1KKR - chains A and B; structure by X-ray diffraction, 2.10 A resolution.

[Chain A (and B)]
Name: 3-methylaspartate ammonia-lyase
Source organism: Citrobacter amalonaticus
Notes: EC 4.3.1.2; chain B of this document is another copy of the same molecule, construct and numbering; everything in this record applies to it too
UniProtKB: O66145 (O66145_CITAM); residues 1-413 here = UniProt positions 1-413
Amino-acid sequence (413 residues; numbered 1 to 413; the number before each row is that of its first residue):
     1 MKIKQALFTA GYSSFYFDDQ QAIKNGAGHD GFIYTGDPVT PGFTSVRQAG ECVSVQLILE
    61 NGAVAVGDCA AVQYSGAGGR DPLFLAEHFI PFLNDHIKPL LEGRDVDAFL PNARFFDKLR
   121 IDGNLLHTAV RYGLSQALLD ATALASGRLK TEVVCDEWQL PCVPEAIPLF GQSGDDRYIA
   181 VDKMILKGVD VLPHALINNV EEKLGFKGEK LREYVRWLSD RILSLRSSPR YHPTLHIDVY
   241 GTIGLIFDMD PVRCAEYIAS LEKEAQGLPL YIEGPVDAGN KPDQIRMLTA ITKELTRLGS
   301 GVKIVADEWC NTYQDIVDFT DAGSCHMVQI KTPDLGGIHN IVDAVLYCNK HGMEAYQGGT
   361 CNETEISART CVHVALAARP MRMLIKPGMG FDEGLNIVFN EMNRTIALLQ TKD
Unresolved in the structure: 412-413
Modified positions: Mse1, Mse184, Mse249, Mse287, Mse327, Mse353, Mse381, Mse383, Mse389, Mse402 (selenomethionine; parent Met)
Disulfides: Cys155-Cys162
Ion coordination: Mg2+: Asp238, Glu273, Asp307 (together with (2S,3S)-3-methyl-aspartic acid)
Residues lining bound ligands: (2S,3S)-3-methyl-aspartic acid (2AS): Gln73, Gln172, His194, Asp238, Glu273, Asp307, Gln329, Lys331, Tyr356, Gly359, Thr360, Cys361, Leu384, Mse389
Curated features (UniProtKB/Swiss-Prot):
  - active site: Lys331 (Proton acceptor)
  - binding site ((2S,3S)-3-methyl-L-aspartate): Gln172, Gln329, Thr360, Cys361
  - binding site (Mg(2+)): Asp238, Glu273, Asp307
  - site: His194 (Transition state stabilizer)
What the authors report for this chain:
  - Mg2+ coordination: Asp238, Asp307
  - Mg2+ coordination through a water molecule: Glu308
  - binding site for (2S,3S)-3-methyl-aspartic acid: Gln73, Lys331, Gly359, Leu384, Mse389
  - specificity-determining residues: Phe170, Tyr356, Leu384
  - catalytic residues: Lys331
  - catalytic residues: His194 (proposed by the authors, not directly observed)

[How chain A and chain B interact]
Residue-residue contacts (96):
  Gln5(A) - Thr411(B)  hydrogen bond
  Leu7(A) - Ala407(B)
  Leu7(A) - Leu408(B)  hydrophobic
  Leu7(A) - Thr411(B)
  Thr9(A) - Arg404(B)
  Thr9(A) - Ala407(B)
  Gly11(A) - Asn400(B)
  Tyr12(A) - Lys187(B)  hydrogen bond (side chain-backbone)
  Tyr12(A) - Leu395(B)  hydrophobic
  Tyr12(A) - Asn396(B)
  Tyr12(A) - Phe399(B)  hydrophobic
  Tyr12(A) - Asn400(B)  hydrogen bond (backbone-side chain)
  Ser13(A) - Lys187(B)  hydrogen bond (backbone-side chain)
  Ser13(A) - Asn396(B)
  Ser14(A) - Asp392(B)
  Ser14(A) - Glu393(B)
  Ser14(A) - Asn396(B)  hydrogen bond
  Phe15(A) - Lys187(B)  hydrogen bond (backbone-side chain)
  Phe15(A) - Asp392(B)
  Tyr16(A) - Lys183(B)
  Tyr16(A) - Leu186(B)  hydrophobic
  Tyr16(A) - Lys187(B)
  Tyr16(A) - Asp392(B)  hydrogen bond
  Asp30(A) - Asp182(B)
  Asp30(A) - Arg221(B)  salt bridge
  Gly31(A) - Ile179(B)
  Gly31(A) - Asp182(B)
  Phe32(A) - Ile179(B)
  Phe32(A) - Asp182(B)  hydrogen bond (backbone-side chain)
  Phe32(A) - Lys183(B)
  Ile33(A) - Leu186(B)  hydrophobic
  Ile33(A) - Leu225(B)  hydrophobic
  Ala49(A) - Leu186(B)
  Ala49(A) - Lys187(B)
  Cys52(A) - Asn400(B)  hydrogen bond
  Ser54(A) - Arg404(B)  hydrogen bond
  Gln56(A) - Arg404(B)  hydrogen bond (side chain-backbone)
  Gln56(A) - Leu408(B)
  Ile58(A) - Leu408(B)  hydrophobic
  Ile179(A) - Gly31(B)
  Ile179(A) - Phe32(B)  hydrophobic
  Asp182(A) - Asp30(B)
  Asp182(A) - Gly31(B)
  Asp182(A) - Phe32(B)  hydrogen bond (side chain-backbone)
  Lys183(A) - Tyr16(B)
  Lys183(A) - Phe32(B)
  Leu186(A) - Tyr16(B)  hydrophobic
  Leu186(A) - Phe32(B)  hydrophobic
  Leu186(A) - Ala49(B)
  Lys187(A) - Tyr12(B)  hydrogen bond (backbone-side chain)
  Lys187(A) - Ser13(B)  hydrogen bond (side chain-backbone)
  Lys187(A) - Phe15(B)  hydrogen bond (side chain-backbone)
  Lys187(A) - Tyr16(B)
  Lys187(A) - Ala49(B)
  Arg221(A) - Asp30(B)  salt bridge
  Arg221(A) - Gly31(B)
  Arg221(A) - Phe32(B)
  Glu363(A) - Asn396(B)  hydrogen bond (backbone-side chain)
  Thr364(A) - Asn396(B)
  Glu365(A) - Asn396(B)
  Glu365(A) - Arg404(B)  salt bridge
  Ile366(A) - Arg404(B)
  Arg369(A) - Arg369(B)
  Gly388(A) - Glu393(B)
  Mse389(A) - Glu393(B)  hydrogen bond (backbone-side chain)
  Gly390(A) - Glu393(B)  hydrogen bond (backbone-side chain)
  Asp392(A) - Ser14(B)
  Asp392(A) - Tyr16(B)  hydrogen bond
  Glu393(A) - Ser14(B)
  Glu393(A) - Gly388(B)
  Glu393(A) - Mse389(B)  hydrogen bond (side chain-backbone)
  Glu393(A) - Gly390(B)  hydrogen bond (side chain-backbone)
  Glu393(A) - Phe391(B)
  Glu393(A) - Glu393(B)
  Leu395(A) - Tyr12(B)  hydrophobic
  Asn396(A) - Tyr12(B)
  Asn396(A) - Ser13(B)
  Asn396(A) - Ser14(B)  hydrogen bond
  Asn396(A) - Glu363(B)
  Asn396(A) - Thr364(B)
  Asn396(A) - Glu365(B)
  Phe399(A) - Tyr12(B)  hydrophobic
  Asn400(A) - Gly11(B)
  Asn400(A) - Tyr12(B)  hydrogen bond (side chain-backbone)
  Asn400(A) - Cys52(B)  hydrogen bond
  Arg404(A) - Thr9(B)
  Arg404(A) - Ser54(B)  hydrogen bond
  Arg404(A) - Gln56(B)  hydrogen bond (backbone-side chain)
  Arg404(A) - Glu365(B)  salt bridge
  Arg404(A) - Ile366(B)
  Ala407(A) - Leu7(B)
  Ala407(A) - Thr9(B)
  Leu408(A) - Leu7(B)  hydrophobic
  Leu408(A) - Gln56(B)
  Leu408(A) - Ile58(B)  hydrophobic
  Thr411(A) - Gln5(B)
Other interface residues (no listed pair), chain A (52 interface residues in all): Arg47, Gly50, Val64, Asp68, Gly188, Leu225, Pro387, Phe391, Ile397, Asn403
Other interface residues (no listed pair), chain B (53 interface residues in all): Ala10, Ile33, Arg47, Gly50, Val64, Asp68, Gly188, Pro387, Ile397, Asn403

[In short]
52 residues of chain A face 53 of chain B across their interface, with 26 hydrogen bonds and 4 salt bridges.
Among the polar pairs are Asp30(A)-Arg221(B), Glu365(A)-Arg404(B) and Gln5(A)-Thr411(B). Ligands of chain A:
(2S,3S)-3-methyl-aspartic acid. From the paper: catalytic residues Lys331(A) and His194(A); a binding site for
(2S,3S)-3-methyl-aspartic acid at Gln73(A), Lys331(A) and Gly359(A) among others.
Both chains are 3-methylaspartate ammonia-lyase (Citrobacter amalonaticus). Entry 1KKR (Crystal structure of
citrobacter amalonaticus methylaspartate ammonia lyase containing (2S,3S)-3-METHYLASPARTIC acid) was
determined by X-ray diffraction (same publication as 1KKO).
